PDB entry 5UWI | X-ray diffraction, 2.14 A resolution | chains A and C of the 4 polymer chains in the assembly

Chain A:
Protein: GTP-binding nuclear protein Ran
Organism: Homo sapiens
UniProt: P62826 (RAN_HUMAN); residue numbers follow UniProt; this construct covers 1-216
Chain sequence (237 residues; each row starts with the number of its first residue; numbers below 1 keep their minus sign (Met-20 is residue -20)):
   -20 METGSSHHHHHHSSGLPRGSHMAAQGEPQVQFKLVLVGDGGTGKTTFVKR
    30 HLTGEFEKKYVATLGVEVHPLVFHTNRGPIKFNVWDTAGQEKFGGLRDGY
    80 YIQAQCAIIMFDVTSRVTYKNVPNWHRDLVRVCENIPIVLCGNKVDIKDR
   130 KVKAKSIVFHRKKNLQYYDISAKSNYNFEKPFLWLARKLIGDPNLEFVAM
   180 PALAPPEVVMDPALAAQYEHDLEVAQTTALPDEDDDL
Disordered / not traced: -20 to 8
Sequence notes: expression tag (-20 to 0)
Swiss-Prot annotation at these positions:
  - region: Lys37 to Val45 (Switch-I), Gly68 to Gln84 (Switch-II), Asp211 to Leu216 (Interaction with RANBP1)
  - binding site (GTP): Asp18 to Thr25, Glu36 to Thr42, Gly68, Asn122 to Asp125, Ser150 to Lys152
  - site: Gln69 (Essential for GTP hydrolysis)
  - modified residue: Ala2 (N-acetylalanine), Thr24 (Phosphothreonine), Lys37 (N6-acetyllysine), Lys60 (N6-acetyllysine), Lys71 (N6-acetyllysine), Lys99 (N6-acetyllysine), Lys134 (N6-acetyllysine), Lys159 (N6-acetyllysine)
  - cross-link (Glycyl lysine isopeptide (Lys-Gly)): Lys71 (interchain with G-Cter in SUMO2), Lys152 (interchain with G-Cter in SUMO2)
  - mutagenesis: Gly19 (G19V: Blocks DNA replication; when associated with L-69), Thr24 (T24L: Has low binding affinity for GTP and GDP. Almost completely abolishes interaction with BIRC5; T24N: Has low binding affinity for GTP and GDP. Decreases nuclear import of proteins and RNA ...), Thr25 (T25A: Minor effect on the interaction with the alpha phosphate group of bound GTP), Lys37 (K37Q: Mimics acetylation; enhances the nuclear export of RELA/p65; K37R: Decreased acetylation), Tyr39 (Y39A: Abolishes steric hindrance that traps the essential Q-69 in an unreactive position, and causes slow GTP hydrolysis in wild-type ...), Gln69 (Q69L: Strongly decreased GTPase activity. Probably locked in the GTP-bound form. Loss of interaction with NUTF2. Decreases nuclear location and leads to cytoplasmic location during interphase ...), Glu70 (E70A: Strongly decreases the relase of bound GDP), Arg76 (R76E: Probable loss of interaction with NUTF2. Loss of transport to the nucleus), Lys134 (K134Q: Loss of normal mitotic chromosome segregation and defective mitotic spindle orientation; K134R: Loss of normal mitotic chromosome segregation and formation of sister chromatid bridges), Asp211 to Leu216 (No effect on GTPase activity. Abolishes interaction with RANBP1)

Chain C:
Protein: Exportin-1
Organism: Saccharomyces cerevisiae
UniProt: P30822 (XPO1_YEAST); numbering as in UniProt; present here: 1-376, 414-1058
Chain sequence (1024 residues; numbered -2 to 1058; 37 numbers in that range are skipped by the numbering (no residue carries them; nothing is unmodelled there); the number before each row is that of its first residue; numbers below 1 keep their minus sign (Gly-2 is residue -2)):
    -2 GGSMEGILDFSNDLDIALLDQVVSTFYQGSGVQQKQAQEILTKFQDNPDA
    48 WQKADQILQFSTNPQSKFIALSILDKLITRKWKLLPNDHRIGIRNFVVGM
    98 IISMCQDDEVFKTQKNLINKSDLTLVQILKQEWPQNWPEFIPELIGSSSS
   148 SVNVCENNMIVLKLLSEEVFDFSAEQMTQAKALHLKNSMSKEFEQIFKLC
   198 FQVLEQGSSSSLIVATLESLLRYLHWIPYRYIYETNILELLSTKFMTSPD
   248 TRAITLKCLTEVSNLKIPQDNDLIKRQTVLFFQNTLQQIATSVMPVTADL
   298 KATYANANGNDQSFLQDLAMFLTTYLARNRALLESDESLRELLLNAHQYL
   348 IQLSKIEERELFKTTLDYWHNLVADLFYE
   414 PLKKHIYEEICSQLRLVIIENMVRPEEDLVVENDEGEIVREFVKESDTIQ
   464 LYKSEREVLVYLTHLNVIDTEEIMISKLARQIDGSEWSWHNINTLSWAIG
   514 SISGTMSEDTEKRFVVTVIKDLLGLCEQKRGKDNKAVVASDIMYVVGQYP
   564 RFLKAHWNFLRTVILKLFEFMHETHEGVQDMACDTFIKIVQKCKYHFVIQ
   614 QPRESEPFIQTIIRDIQKTTADLQPQQVHTFYKACGIIISEERSVAERNR
   664 LLSDLMQLPNMAWDTIVEQSTANPTLLLDSETVKIIANIIKTNVAVCTSM
   714 GADFYPQLGHIYYNMLQLYRAVSSMISAQVAAEGLIATKTPKVRGLRTIK
   764 KEILKLVETYISKARNLDDVVKVLVEPLLNAVLEDYMNNVPDARDAEVLN
   814 CMTTVVEKVGHMIPQGVILILQSVFECTLDMINKDFTEYPEHRVEFYKLL
   864 KVINEKSFAAFLELPPAAFKLFVDAICWAFKHNNRDVEVNGLQIALDLVK
   914 NIERMGNVPFANEFHKNYFFIFVSETFFVLTDSDHKSGFSKQALLLMKLI
   964 SLVYDNKISVPLYQEAEVPQGTSNQVYLSQYLANMLSNAFPHLTSEQIAS
  1014 FLSALTKQCKDLVVFKGTLRDFLVQIKEVGGDPTDYLFAEDKENA
Disordered / not traced: -2, 440-456, 1054-1058
Sequence notes: expression tag (-2 to 0); conflict Asp441 (Val in P30822), Gly537 (Asp in P30822), Cys539 (Thr in P30822), Glu540 (Val in P30822), Gln541 (Lys in P30822), Cys1022 (Tyr in P30822)

Chain A / chain C interface:
Contacting residue pairs (55):
  Val45(A) - Gln35(C)
  Val47(A) - Gln31(C)
  Trp64(A) - Phe23(C)  hydrophobic
  Trp64(A) - Gln31(C)
  Lys71(A) - Asp947(C)  salt bridge
  Gly74(A) - Gln42(C)  hydrogen bond (backbone-side chain)
  Leu75(A) - Phe23(C)  hydrophobic
  Leu75(A) - Gln42(C)
  Arg76(A) - Lys73(C)
  Asp77(A) - Phe65(C)
  Asp77(A) - Ser69(C)
  Asp77(A) - Lys117(C)  salt bridge
  Gly78(A) - Tyr24(C)  hydrogen bond (backbone-side chain)
  Gly78(A) - Phe65(C)
  Tyr79(A) - Phe23(C)  hydrophobic
  Tyr79(A) - Gln35(C)  hydrogen bond
  Ile81(A) - Tyr24(C)
  Ile81(A) - Gln62(C)
  Ile81(A) - Phe65(C)  hydrophobic
  Gln82(A) - Gln25(C)
  Gln82(A) - Gln62(C)
  Asn100(A) - Glu172(C)
  Asn103(A) - Glu172(C)  hydrogen bond
  Arg106(A) - Phe169(C)
  Arg106(A) - Gln173(C)
  Arg110(A) - Leu120(C)
  Arg110(A) - Leu161(C)
  Arg110(A) - Glu164(C)  salt bridge
  Arg110(A) - Glu165(C)  salt bridge
  Val111(A) - Asn113(C)
  Glu113(A) - Asn116(C)  hydrogen bond
  Asp125(A) - Lys457(C)  hydrogen bond (backbone-side chain)
  Ala133(A) - Asp460(C)
  His139(A) - Glu357(C)  salt bridge
  Arg140(A) - Met317(C)
  Arg140(A) - Lys360(C)
  Arg140(A) - Thr361(C)  hydrogen bond
  Arg140(A) - Asp364(C)  salt bridge
  Lys141(A) - Lys254(C)  hydrogen bond (backbone-side chain)
  Lys141(A) - Glu258(C)  salt bridge
  Asn143(A) - Lys254(C)  hydrogen bond
  Asn143(A) - Ser310(C)
  Asn143(A) - Gln313(C)  hydrogen bond
  Asn143(A) - Asp314(C)  hydrogen bond
  Gln145(A) - Glu355(C)
  Tyr146(A) - Glu357(C)
  Asp148(A) - Asp460(C)
  Tyr155(A) - Glu458(C)  hydrogen bond
  Lys167(A) - Gln309(C)  hydrogen bond
  Pro172(A) - Ala302(C)
  Pro172(A) - Asn303(C)
  Thr206(A) - Ile749(C)
  Ala208(A) - Lys752(C)
  Glu212(A) - Arg757(C)
  Asp213(A) - Arg757(C)  salt bridge
Also at the interface, not in a pair above, chain A (41 interface residues in all): Lys12, Leu43, Gly44, Lys99, Pro102, Asp128, Lys130
Also at the interface, not in a pair above, chain C (48 interface residues in all): Leu38, Thr39, Thr257, Asn261, Ala304, Arg898, Asp899

In short:
Chain A and chain C form an interface of 41 and 48 residues respectively, with 13 hydrogen bonds and 8 salt
bridges. Polar pairs include Lys71(A)-Asp947(C), Asp77(A)-Lys117(C) and Arg110(A)-Glu164(C). Curated
annotation (UniProt) lists 23 GTP-binding residues and 15 mutagenesis sites on chain A.
Chain A is GTP-binding nuclear protein Ran (Homo sapiens) and chain C is Exportin-1 (Saccharomyces
cerevisiae); the structure, Crystal Structure of HDAC5 NES Peptide in complex with CRM1-Ran-RanBP1, was
determined by X-ray diffraction (same publication as 5UWH, 5UWJ, 5UWO, 5UWP, 5UWQ, 5UWR and 4 further
entries).
